PDB entry 7KP8 | X-ray diffraction, 3.15 A resolution | chains B and E of the 5 polymer chains in the assembly

== Chain B ==
Name: Tumor necrosis factor
From: Mus musculus
UniProt: P06804 (TNFA_MOUSE); residues 10-156 here correspond to UniProt positions 89-235 (UniProt number = residue number + 79)
Sequence (147 residues; numbered 10 to 156; the number before each row is that of its first residue):
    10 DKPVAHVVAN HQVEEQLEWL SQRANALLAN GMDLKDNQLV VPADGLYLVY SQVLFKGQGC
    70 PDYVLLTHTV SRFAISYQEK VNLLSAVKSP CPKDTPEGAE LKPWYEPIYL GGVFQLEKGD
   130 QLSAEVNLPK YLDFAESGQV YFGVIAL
Disordered / not traced: 102-108
Disulfides: Cys69-Cys100
Residues lining bound ligands: A7G (1-{[2-(difluoromethoxy)phenyl]methyl}-2-methyl-6-[6-(piperazin-1-yl)pyridin-3-yl]-1H-benzimidazole): Leu57, Tyr59, Tyr118, Gly120, Gly121, Ile154, Leu156

== Chain E ==
Name: Tumor necrosis factor receptor superfamily member 1A
From: Homo sapiens
UniProt: P19438 (TNR1A_HUMAN); residues 14-155 here correspond to UniProt positions 43-184 (UniProt number = residue number + 29)
Sequence (142 residues; row label = number of the first residue in the row):
    14 VCPQGKYIHP QDNSICCTKC HKGTYLYNDC PGPGQDTDCR ECESGSFTAS ENHLRHCLSC
    74 SKCRKEMGQV EISSCTVDRD TVCGCRKNQY RHYWSENLFQ CFNCSLCLNG TVHLSCQEKQ
   134 NTVCTCHAGF FLRENECVSS SN
Disordered / not traced: 144-155
Disulfides: Cys15-Cys29, Cys30-Cys43, Cys33-Cys52, Cys55-Cys70, Cys73-Cys88, Cys76-Cys96, Cys98-Cys114, Cys117-Cys129, Cys120-Cys137
Sequence notes: engineered mutation Asp25 (Asn54 in P19438), Ser153 (Cys182 in P19438)
Swiss-Prot annotation at these positions:
  - glycosylation (N-linked (GlcNAc...) asparagine): Asn116, Asn122

== Chain B / chain E interface ==
Pairs across the interface (19; chain B residue first):
  Tyr72(B) with Trp107(E)
  Leu74(B) with Met80(E), hydrophobic; Leu111(E), hydrophobic
  Ile84(B) with His66(E)
  Ser85(B) with Asn65(E); His66(E), hydrogen bond (backbone-backbone); Leu67(E), hydrogen bond (backbone-backbone)
  Tyr86(B) with Phe60(E); Thr61(E); Ala62(E), hydrogen bond (side chain-backbone); Ser63(E), hydrogen bond (backbone-side chain); Glu64(E); Asn65(E); Leu67(E), hydrophobic; Leu71(E), hydrophobic
  Val90(B) with Leu71(E), hydrophobic
  Asn136(B) with Trp107(E); Ser108(E)
  Leu137(B) with Trp107(E)
Also at the interface, not in a pair above, chain B (9 interface residues in all): Thr76
Also at the interface, not in a pair above, chain E (14 interface residues in all): Lys32

== In short ==
9 residues of chain B and 14 residues of chain E are in contact, with 4 hydrogen bonds. Polar contacts include
Tyr86(B)-Ala62(E), Tyr86(B)-Ser63(E) and Ser85(B)-His66(E). Chain B binds compound A7G.
Here chain B is Tumor necrosis factor (Mus musculus) and chain E is Tumor necrosis factor receptor superfamily
member 1A (Homo sapiens). Entry 7KP8 (asymmetric mTNF-alpha hTNFR1 complex) was determined by X-ray
diffraction (same publication as 7KP7 and 7KP9).
